1AMF - chain A; structure by X-ray diffraction, 1.75 A resolution.

== Chain A ==
Protein: Molybdate transport protein moda
From: Escherichia coli
Notes: fragment: n-domain, c-domain
Reference sequence: P37329 (MODA_ECOLI); residues 1-233 here correspond to UniProt positions 25-257 (UniProt number = residue number + 24)
Sequence (233 residues; numbered 1 to 233; the number before each row is that of its first residue):
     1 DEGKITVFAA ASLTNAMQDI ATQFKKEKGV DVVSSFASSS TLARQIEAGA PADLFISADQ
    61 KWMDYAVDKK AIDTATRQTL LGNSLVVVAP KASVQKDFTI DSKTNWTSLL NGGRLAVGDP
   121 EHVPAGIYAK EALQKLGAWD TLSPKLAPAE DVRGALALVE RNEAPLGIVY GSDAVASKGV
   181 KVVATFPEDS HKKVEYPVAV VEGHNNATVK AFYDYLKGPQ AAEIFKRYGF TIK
Not modelled in the structure: 1-2
Small-molecule neighbours: molybdate ion (MOO): Ala10, Ala11, Ser12, Ala37, Ser38, Ser39, Ala58, Val123, Pro124, Ala125, Asp151, Val152, Tyr170

== Summary ==
Ligands of chain A: molybdate ion.
Chain A is Molybdate transport protein moda (Escherichia coli); the structure, Crystal structure of moda, a
molybdate transport protein, complexed with molybdate, was determined by X-ray diffraction together with 1WOD
from the same study.
